PDB entry 9BLS | electron microscopy, 2.96 A resolution | chains A and B of the 4 polymer chains in the assembly

# Chain A
Name: Stress-70 protein, mitochondrial
Organism: Homo sapiens
Reference sequence: P38646 (GRP75_HUMAN); residues 47-639 here = UniProt positions 47-639
Amino-acid sequence (594 residues; each row starts with the number of its first residue):
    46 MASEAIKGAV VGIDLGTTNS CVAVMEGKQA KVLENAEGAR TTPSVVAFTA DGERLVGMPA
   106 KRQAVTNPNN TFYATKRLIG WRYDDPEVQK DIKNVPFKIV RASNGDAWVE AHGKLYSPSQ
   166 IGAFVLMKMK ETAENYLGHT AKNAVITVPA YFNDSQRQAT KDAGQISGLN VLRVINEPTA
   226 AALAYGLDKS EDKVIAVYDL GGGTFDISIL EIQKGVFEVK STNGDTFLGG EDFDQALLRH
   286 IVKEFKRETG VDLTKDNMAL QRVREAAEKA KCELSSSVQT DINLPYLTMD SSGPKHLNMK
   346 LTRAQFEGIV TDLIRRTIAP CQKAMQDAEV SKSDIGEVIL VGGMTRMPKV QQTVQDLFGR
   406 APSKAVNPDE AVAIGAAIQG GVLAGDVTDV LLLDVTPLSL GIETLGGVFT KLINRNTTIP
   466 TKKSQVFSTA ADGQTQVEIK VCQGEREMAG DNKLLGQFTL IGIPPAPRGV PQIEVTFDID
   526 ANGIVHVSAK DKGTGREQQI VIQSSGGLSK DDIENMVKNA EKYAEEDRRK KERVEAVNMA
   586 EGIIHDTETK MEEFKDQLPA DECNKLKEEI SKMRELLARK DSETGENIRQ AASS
Construct notes: initiating methionine (46); engineered mutation Trp126 (Arg in P38646)
Curated features (UniProtKB/Swiss-Prot):
  - region: Val432 to Thr441 (Interdomain linker)
  - binding site (ADP): Thr63, Asn64, Glu313, Lys316, Ser320, Gly388, Arg391
  - modified residue: Lys76 (N6-acetyllysine), Thr87 (Phosphothreonine), Lys135 (N6-acetyllysine), Lys138 (N6-acetyllysine), Lys143 (N6-acetyllysine), Lys206 (N6-acetyllysine), Lys234 (N6-acetyllysine), Lys288 (N6-acetyllysine), Lys300 (N6-acetyllysine), Lys368 (N6-succinyllysine), Lys394 (N6-succinyllysine), Ser408 (Phosphoserine), Arg513 (Omega-N-methylarginine), Lys567 (N6-acetyllysine), Lys600 (N6-acetyllysine), Lys610 (N6-succinyllysine), Lys612 (N6-acetyllysine)
  - natural variant: Trp126 (R126W: In EVPLS; this construct carries the variant), Tyr128 (Y128C: In EVPLS), Ser212 (S212P: In SIDBA4; uncertain significance), Gly388 (G388S: In SIDBA4; uncertain significance), Glu415 (E415K: In SIDBA4; uncertain significance), Ile458 to Asn459 (deletion: In SIDBA4)
  - mutagenesis: Thr441 (T441A: No effect on interaction with UBXN2A), Pro442 (P442A: Abolishes interaction with UBXN2A), Gly489 (G489E: Significant loss of interaction with FXN and ISCU. Significant increase in interaction with NFS1), Lys555 (K555A: Reduces interaction with UBXN2A), Ile558 (I558A: Abolishes interaction with UBXN2A)
From the paper describing this entry:
  - conformationally variable residues (domain motion): Lys316, Ser320
  - binding site for Substrate peptide: Leu450, Phe472, Ala475, Val482, Ile484
  - disease-associated variants - R126W: decreased catalytic activity (citing earlier work)

# Chain B
Name: GrpE protein homolog 1, mitochondrial
Organism: Homo sapiens
Reference sequence: Q9HAV7 (GRPE1_HUMAN); numbering as in UniProt (aligned over 59-217)
Amino-acid sequence (161 residues; numbered 59 to 219; the number before each row is that of its first residue):
    59 TLLEEKVKLE EQLKETVEKY KRALADTENL RQRSQKLVEE AKLYGIQAFC KDLLEVADVL
   119 EKATQCVPKE EIKDDNPHLK NLYEGLVMTE VQIQKVFTKH GLLKLNPVGA KFDPYEHEAL
   179 FHTPVEGKEP GTVALVSKVG YKLHGRTLRP ALVGVVKEAS A
Construct notes: expression tag (218-219)
Curated features (UniProtKB/Swiss-Prot):
  - modified residue: Lys94 (N6-acetyllysine), Lys100 (N6-acetyllysine), Lys120 (N6-succinyllysine), Lys215 (N6-acetyllysine)
From the paper describing this entry:
  - mutagenesis - Y173A: unchanged binding to Stress-70 protein, mitochondrial (chain A)

# Chain A / chain B interface
Pairs across the interface (38; chain A residue first):
  Lys52(A) with Arg80(B)
  Glu71(A) with Arg91(B), salt bridge
  Ala81(A) with Arg204(B)
  Glu82(A) with Gln105(B), hydrogen bond (backbone-side chain)
  Gly83(A) with Arg204(B)
  Leu100(A) with Tyr173(B), hydrophobic
  Pro104(A) with Pro172(B); Tyr173(B), hydrophobic
  Arg107(A) with Tyr173(B), hydrogen bond (side chain-backbone); His175(B); Glu176(B); Ala177(B), hydrogen bond (backbone-backbone); Pro208(B)
  Gln108(A) with Pro172(B)
  Val110(A) with Ala177(B); Leu178(B)
  Thr111(A) with Phe170(B); Ala177(B); His180(B); Val213(B)
  Asn180(A) with Lys94(B), hydrogen bond (backbone-side chain)
  Tyr181(A) with Arg91(B); Leu95(B), hydrophobic
  Leu182(A) with Arg91(B)
  Gly183(A) with Lys94(B)
  Met303(A) with Leu178(B), hydrophobic; Ser195(B); Leu210(B), hydrophobic
  Gln306(A) with Leu210(B)
  Arg307(A) with Val117(B)
  Glu310(A) with Glu113(B)
  Pro330(A) with Val117(B)
  Tyr331(A) with Lys120(B); Ala121(B), hydrophobic; Cys124(B), hydrophobic
  Met334(A) with Cys124(B), hydrophobic
  Pro339(A) with Cys124(B), hydrophobic
  Asp431(A) with Lys77(B), salt bridge
Interface residues without a listed pair, chain A (25 interface residues in all): His184
Interface residues without a listed pair, chain B (29 interface residues in all): Asn87, Glu174, Phe179, Lys196, Thr205
From the paper, about this interface:
  - specific contacts: Arg107(A)-Pro172(B), Val110(A)-Ala177(B) (hydrophobic contact)

# Overview
Chain A and chain B form an interface of 25 and 29 residues respectively; the contacts include 4 hydrogen
bonds and 2 salt bridges. Polar pairs include Glu71(A)-Arg91(B), Asp431(A)-Lys77(B) and Glu82(A)-Gln105(B).
The authors report a contact between Arg107(A) and Pro172(B); a hydrophobic contact between Val110(A) and
Ala177(B). The paper reports a binding site for Substrate peptide at Leu450(A), Phe472(A) and Ala475(A) among
others; R126W of chain A reduces catalytic activity.
Here chain A is Stress-70 protein, mitochondrial and chain B is GrpE protein homolog 1, mitochondrial, both
from Homo sapiens. Entry 9BLS (Structure of the human mitochondrial Hsp70 (mortalin; R126W mutant) bound to
nucleotide exchange factor GrpEL1 (WT)) was determined by electron microscopy together with 9BLT and 9BLU from
the same study.
